Entry 6UTW (X-ray diffraction, 3.85 A resolution); this record covers chains AAA and CCC of the 9 polymer chains in the assembly.

Chain AAA:
Molecule: DNA-directed RNA polymerase subunit alpha
Source organism: Escherichia coli
Notes: EC 2.7.7.6
UniProt: P0A7Z4 (RPOA_ECOLI); residue numbers follow UniProt; this construct covers 1-235
Chain sequence (242 residues; numbered -6 to 235; the number before each row is that of its first residue; numbers below 1 keep their minus sign (Ala-6 is residue -6)):
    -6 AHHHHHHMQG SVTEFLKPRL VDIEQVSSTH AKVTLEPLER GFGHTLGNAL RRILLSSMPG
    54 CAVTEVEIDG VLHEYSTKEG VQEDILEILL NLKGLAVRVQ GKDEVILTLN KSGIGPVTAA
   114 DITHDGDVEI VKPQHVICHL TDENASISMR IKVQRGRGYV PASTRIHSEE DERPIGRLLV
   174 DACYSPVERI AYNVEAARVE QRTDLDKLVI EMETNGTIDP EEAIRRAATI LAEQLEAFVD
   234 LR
Disordered / not traced: -6 to 5
Sequence notes: expression tag (-6 to 0)
Curated features (UniProtKB/Swiss-Prot):
  - region: Glu162 to Glu165 (Required for interaction with Crp at class II promoters)
  - mutagenesis: Arg45 (R45C: In rpoA112; temperature-sensitive, blocks RNA polymerase assembly), Glu162 to Glu165 (5-fold decrease in CRP-class II promoter-dependent transcription), Glu165 (E165K: 5-fold decrease in CRP-class II promoter-dependent transcription), Arg191 (R191C: In rpoA101; temperature-sensitive)

Chain CCC:
Molecule: DNA-directed RNA polymerase subunit beta
Source organism: Escherichia coli
Notes: EC 2.7.7.6
UniProt: P0A8V4 (RPOB_ECO57); residue numbers follow UniProt; this construct covers 1-1342
Chain sequence (1342 residues; each row starts with the number of its first residue):
     1 MVYSYTEKKR IRKDFGKRPQ VLDVPYLLSI QLDSFQKFIE QDPEGQYGLE AAFRSVFPIQ
    61 SYSGNSELQY VSYRLGEPVF DVQECQIRGV TYSAPLRVKL RLVIYEREAP EGTVKDIKEQ
   121 EVYMGEIPLM TDNGTFVING TERVIVSQLH RSPGVFFDSD KGKTHSSGKV LYNARIIPYR
   181 GSWLDFEFDP KDNLFVRIDR RRKLPATIIL RALNYTTEQI LDLFFEKVIF EIRDNKLQME
   241 LVPERLRGET ASFDIEANGK VYVEKGRRIT ARHIRQLEKD DVKLIEVPVE YIAGKVVAKD
   301 YIDESTGELI CAANMELSLD LLAKLSQSGH KRIETLFTND LDHGPYISET LRVDPTNDRL
   361 SALVEIYRMM RPGEPPTREA AESLFENLFF SEDRYDLSAV GRMKFNRSLL REEIEGSGIL
   421 SKDDIIDVMK KLIDIRNGKG EVDDIDHLGN RRIRSVGEMA ENQFRVGLVR VERAVKERLS
   481 LGDLDTLMPQ DMINAKPISA AVKEFFGSSQ LSQFMDQNNP LSEITHKRRI SALGPGGLTR
   541 ERAGFEVRDV HPTHYGRVCP IETPEGPNIG LINSLSVYAQ TNEYGFLETP YRKVTDGVVT
   601 DEIHYLSAIE EGNYVIAQAN SNLDEEGHFV EDLVTCRSKG ESSLFSRDQV DYMDVSTQQV
   661 VSVGASLIPF LEHDDANRAL MGANMQRQAV PTLRADKPLV GTGMERAVAV DSGVTAVAKR
   721 GGVVQYVDAS RIVIKVNEDE MYPGEAGIDI YNLTKYTRSN QNTCINQMPC VSLGEPVERG
   781 DVLADGPSTD LGELALGQNM RVAFMPWNGY NFEDSILVSE RVVQEDRFTT IHIQELACVS
   841 RDTKLGPEEI TADIPNVGEA ALSKLDESGI VYIGAEVTGG DILVGKVTPK GETQLTPEEK
   901 LLRAIFGEKA SDVKDSSLRV PNGVSGTVID VQVFTRDGVE KDKRALEIEE MQLKQAKKDL
   961 SEELQILEAG LFSRIRAVLV AGGVEAEKLD KLPRDRWLEL GLTDEEKQNQ LEQLAEQYDE
  1021 LKHEFEKKLE AKRRKITQGD DLAPGVLKIV KVYLAVKRRI QPGDKMAGRH GNKGVISKIN
  1081 PIEDMPYDEN GTPVDIVLNP LGVPSRMNIG QILETHLGMA AKGIGDKINA MLKQQQEVAK
  1141 LREFIQRAYD LGADVRQKVD LSTFSDEEVM RLAENLRKGM PIATPVFDGA KEAEIKELLK
  1201 LGDLPTSGQI RLYDGRTGEQ FERPVTVGYM YMLKLNHLVD DKMHARSTGS YSLVTQQPLG
  1261 GKAQFGGQRF GEMEVWALEA YGAAYTLQEM LTVKSDDVNG RTKMYKNIVD GNHQMEPGMP
  1321 ESFNVLLKEI RSLGINIELE DE
Disordered / not traced: 1-2
Curated features (UniProtKB/Swiss-Prot):
  - modified residue (N6-acetyllysine): Lys1022, Lys1200
Ion coordination: Mg2+ near Asp814 (its only coordinating residue here)
Ligand contacts: diphosphate (DPO): Glu813, Ser1105, Arg1106

How chain AAA and chain CCC interact:
Pairs across the interface (61):
  Asn41(AAA) with Tyr1087(CCC); Gly1215(CCC); Arg1216(CCC), hydrogen bond (side chain-backbone); Thr1217(CCC), hydrogen bond (side chain-backbone); Gly1218(CCC)
  Arg44(AAA) with Glu1083(CCC), hydrogen bond (side chain-backbone); Tyr1087(CCC), hydrogen bond; Gly1215(CCC), hydrogen bond (side chain-backbone)
  Arg45(AAA) with Glu1083(CCC), hydrogen bond (side chain-backbone); Asp1084(CCC), salt bridge; Gly1215(CCC), hydrogen bond (side chain-backbone); Arg1216(CCC)
  Leu48(AAA) with Glu1083(CCC)
  Ser49(AAA) with Glu1083(CCC)
  Leu65(AAA) with Ile873(CCC)
  His66(AAA) with Gly874(CCC); Ile929(CCC)
  Tyr68(AAA) with Tyr756(CCC); Ile929(CCC), hydrophobic; Lys1057(CCC)
  Thr70(AAA) with Ala729(CCC)
  Glu72(AAA) with Tyr726(CCC), hydrogen bond
  Gly73(AAA) with Tyr726(CCC); Asp728(CCC), hydrogen bond (backbone-side chain)
  Val74(AAA) with Asp728(CCC), hydrogen bond (backbone-side chain); Ala729(CCC), hydrogen bond (backbone-backbone)
  Gln75(AAA) with Val727(CCC); Ala729(CCC); Pro769(CCC); Val771(CCC); Ser772(CCC); Leu773(CCC)
  Asp77(AAA) with Ala729(CCC); Lys755(CCC), salt bridge; Tyr756(CCC), hydrogen bond; Asn766(CCC), hydrogen bond
  Leu79(AAA) with Leu693(CCC), hydrophobic
  Glu80(AAA) with Met768(CCC)
  Leu83(AAA) with Arg694(CCC)
  Lys86(AAA) with Asp826(CCC), salt bridge
  Thr134(AAA) with Val727(CCC), hydrogen bond (side chain-backbone); Leu773(CCC)
  Tyr152(AAA) with Gln824(CCC); Asp826(CCC); Arg1059(CCC), hydrogen bond
  Pro154(AAA) with Arg1059(CCC)
  Ser156(AAA) with Arg1059(CCC), hydrogen bond
  Ile159(AAA) with Glu876(CCC)
  Arg166(AAA) with Ser863(CCC)
  Asp174(AAA) with Gln824(CCC); Asp826(CCC); Lys1057(CCC), salt bridge
  Glu181(AAA) with Arg821(CCC), salt bridge
  Arg182(AAA) with Asn1090(CCC), hydrogen bond (side chain-backbone); Thr1092(CCC)
  Ile183(AAA) with Gly1091(CCC)
  Ala184(AAA) with Asn1090(CCC); Gly1091(CCC)
  Tyr185(AAA) with Tyr1087(CCC), hydrogen bond; Gly1218(CCC), hydrogen bond (side chain-backbone)
  Asn186(AAA) with Glu1089(CCC)
Other interface residues (no listed pair), chain AAA (35 interface residues in all): Lys71, Asp135, Ala155, Ile168
Other interface residues (no listed pair), chain CCC (43 interface residues in all): Ser730, Val823, Ile831, Thr927, Val928, Ala1055, Val1056, Asp1214

Summary:
35 residues of chain AAA face 43 of chain CCC across their interface; the contacts include 19 hydrogen bonds
and 5 salt bridges. Polar contacts include Arg45(AAA)-Asp1084(CCC), Asp77(AAA)-Lys755(CCC) and
Lys86(AAA)-Asp826(CCC). Ligands of chain CCC: diphosphate. From UniProt: 6 mutagenesis sites on chain AAA.
Here chain AAA is DNA-directed RNA polymerase subunit alpha and chain CCC is DNA-directed RNA polymerase
subunit beta, both from Escherichia coli. Entry 6UTW (E. coli sigma-S transcription initiation complex with a
4-nt RNA ("Fresh" crystal)) was determined by X-ray diffraction together with 6UTV, 6UTX, 6UTY, 6UTZ, 6UU0,
6UU1 and 11 further entries from the same study.
